4AB3 - chains H and I of the 14 polymer chains in the assembly; structure by electron microscopy, 8.50 A resolution (very low resolution: no residue pairs are listed; an interface is given only as per-side residue counts).

# Chain H (and I)
Molecule: 60 kDa chaperonin
Source organism: Escherichia coli
Notes: chain I of this document is another copy of the same molecule, construct and numbering; everything in this record applies to it too
UniProtKB: P0A6F5 (CH60_ECOLI); residue numbers follow UniProt; this construct covers 1-548
Amino-acid sequence (548 residues; each row starts with the number of its first residue):
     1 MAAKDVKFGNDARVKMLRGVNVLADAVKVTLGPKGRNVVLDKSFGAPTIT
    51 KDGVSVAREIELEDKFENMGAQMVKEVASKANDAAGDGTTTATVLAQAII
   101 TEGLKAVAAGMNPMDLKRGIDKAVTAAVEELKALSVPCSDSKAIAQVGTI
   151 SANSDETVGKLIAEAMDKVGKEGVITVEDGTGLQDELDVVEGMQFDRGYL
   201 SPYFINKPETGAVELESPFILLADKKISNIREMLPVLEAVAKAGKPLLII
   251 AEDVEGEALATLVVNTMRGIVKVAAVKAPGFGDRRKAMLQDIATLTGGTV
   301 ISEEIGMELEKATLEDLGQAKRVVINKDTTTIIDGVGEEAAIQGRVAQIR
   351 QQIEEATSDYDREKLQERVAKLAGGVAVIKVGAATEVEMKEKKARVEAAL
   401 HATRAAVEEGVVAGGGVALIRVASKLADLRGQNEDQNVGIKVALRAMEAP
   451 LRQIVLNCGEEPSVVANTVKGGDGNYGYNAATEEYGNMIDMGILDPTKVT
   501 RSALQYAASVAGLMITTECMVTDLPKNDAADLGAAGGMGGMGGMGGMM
Unresolved in the structure: 1, 526-548
Sequence notes: engineered mutation Ala-398 (Asp in P0A6F5)
Bound ions: Mg2+: Asp-87 (together with ATP)
Residues lining bound ligands: ATP: Leu-31, Gly-32, Pro-33, Lys-51, Asp-52, Gly-53, Val-54, Asp-87, Gly-88, Thr-89, Thr-90, Thr-91, Asn-153, Gly-414, Gly-415, Ile-454, Tyr-478, Asn-479, Ala-480, Ala-481, Met-488, Ile-493, Asp-495

# How chain H and chain I interact
At this resolution (8 A) residue pairs are not listed: 25 residues of chain H and 27 of chain I lie at the interface.

# Overview
25 residues of chain H and 27 residues of chain I are in contact. Ligands of chain H: ATP.
Chain H and chain I are both 60 kDa chaperonin (Escherichia coli); the structure, ATP-triggered molecular
mechanics of the chaperonin GroEL, was determined by electron microscopy, deposited together with 4AAQ, 4AAR,
4AAS, 4AAU and 4AB2.
